Entry 4Y77 (X-ray diffraction, 2.50 A resolution); this record covers chains M and b of the 34 polymer chains in the assembly.

== Chain M ==
Protein: Proteasome subunit beta type-7
Organism: Saccharomyces cerevisiae (strain ATCC 204508 / S288c)
Notes: EC 3.4.25.1
UniProt: P30657 (PSB7_YEAST); residues -12 to 233 here correspond to UniProt positions 21-266 (UniProt number = residue number + 33)
Chain sequence (246 residues; row label = number of the first residue in the row; numbers below 1 keep their minus sign (Thr-12 is residue -12)):
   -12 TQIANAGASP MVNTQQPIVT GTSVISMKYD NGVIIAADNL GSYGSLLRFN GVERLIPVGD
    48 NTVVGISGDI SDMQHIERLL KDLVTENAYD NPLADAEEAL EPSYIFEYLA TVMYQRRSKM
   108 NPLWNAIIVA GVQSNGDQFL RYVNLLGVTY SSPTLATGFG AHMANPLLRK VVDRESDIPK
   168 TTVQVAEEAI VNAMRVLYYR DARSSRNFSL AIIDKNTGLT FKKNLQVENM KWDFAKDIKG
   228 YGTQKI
Disordered / not traced: -12 to 0, 225-233

== Chain b ==
Protein: Proteasome subunit beta type-1
Organism: Saccharomyces cerevisiae (strain ATCC 204508 / S288c)
Notes: EC 3.4.25.1
UniProt: P38624 (PSB1_YEAST); residues 1-196 here correspond to UniProt positions 20-215 (UniProt number = residue number + 19)
Chain sequence (196 residues; numbered 1 to 196; the number before each row is that of its first residue):
     1 TSIMAVTFKD GVILGADSRT TTGAYIANRV TDKLTRVHDK IWCCRSGSAA DTQAIADIVQ
    61 YHLELYTSQY GTPSTETAAS VFKELCYENK DNLTAGIIVA GYDDKNKGEV YTIPLGGSVH
   121 KLPYAIAGSG STFIYGYCDK NFRENMSKEE TVDFIKHSLS QAIKWDGSSG GVIRMVVLTA
   181 AGVERLIFYP DEYEQL
UniProt features mapped onto this chain:
  - active site: Thr1 (Nucleophile)

== Chain M / chain b interface ==
Contacting residue pairs (44; chain M residue first):
  Ser32(M) with Trp165(b); Asp166(b); Gly167(b), hydrogen bond (backbone-backbone)
  Leu33(M) with Phe133(b), hydrophobic; Trp165(b)
  Leu34(M) with Lys164(b); Trp165(b), hydrogen bond (backbone-backbone); Gly167(b)
  Arg35(M) with Trp165(b)
  Phe146(M) with Ala24(b); Tyr25(b)
  Tyr185(M) with Glu194(b), hydrogen bond
  Tyr186(M) with Ile26(b); Arg29(b)
  Arg187(M) with Ala24(b); Tyr25(b); Ile26(b), hydrogen bond (backbone-backbone); Ala27(b), hydrogen bond (side chain-backbone); Asn28(b); Arg29(b)
  Asp188(M) with Ala24(b); Ile26(b)
  Ala189(M) with Arg19(b); Ala24(b), hydrogen bond (backbone-backbone); Ile26(b); Gly167(b)
  Arg190(M) with Ala24(b); Gly167(b)
  Arg193(M) with Asp191(b), salt bridge; Glu194(b), salt bridge
  Lys218(M) with Arg29(b), hydrogen bond (backbone-side chain)
  Trp219(M) with Arg29(b); Gly171(b); Val172(b), hydrophobic; Tyr189(b); Pro190(b)
  Asp220(M) with Tyr189(b)
  Phe221(M) with Arg29(b); Val30(b), hydrophobic
  Ala222(M) with Val30(b), hydrophobic; Arg174(b), hydrogen bond (backbone-side chain); Ile187(b), hydrophobic
  Lys223(M) with Ile187(b); Tyr189(b)
Interface residues without a listed pair, chain M (20 interface residues in all): Met150, Met217
Interface residues without a listed pair, chain b (23 interface residues in all): Ile163, Ser168

== In short ==
The interface between chain M and chain b involves 20 residues on one side and 23 on the other, with 8
hydrogen bonds and 2 salt bridges. Among the polar pairs are Arg193(M)-Asp191(b), Arg193(M)-Glu194(b) and
Tyr185(M)-Glu194(b). From UniProt: active-site residue Thr1(b) on chain b.
Chain M is Proteasome subunit beta type-7 and chain b is Proteasome subunit beta type-1, both from
Saccharomyces cerevisiae (strain ATCC 204508 / S288c); the structure, Yeast 20S proteasome in complex with
Ac-LAF-ep, was determined by X-ray diffraction, deposited together with 4Y69, 4Y6A, 4Y6V, 4Y6Z, 4Y70, 4Y74 and
34 further entries.
